PDB entry 2IWW | X-ray diffraction, 2.70 A resolution | chain A

== Chain A ==
Name: Outer membrane protein G
Source organism: Escherichia coli
Notes: fragment: transmembrane beta-barrel, residues 22-301
UniProt: P76045 (OMPG_ECOLI); residues 1-280 here correspond to UniProt positions 22-301 (UniProt number = residue number + 21)
Amino-acid sequence (281 residues; each row starts with the number of its first residue; numbering starts at 0):
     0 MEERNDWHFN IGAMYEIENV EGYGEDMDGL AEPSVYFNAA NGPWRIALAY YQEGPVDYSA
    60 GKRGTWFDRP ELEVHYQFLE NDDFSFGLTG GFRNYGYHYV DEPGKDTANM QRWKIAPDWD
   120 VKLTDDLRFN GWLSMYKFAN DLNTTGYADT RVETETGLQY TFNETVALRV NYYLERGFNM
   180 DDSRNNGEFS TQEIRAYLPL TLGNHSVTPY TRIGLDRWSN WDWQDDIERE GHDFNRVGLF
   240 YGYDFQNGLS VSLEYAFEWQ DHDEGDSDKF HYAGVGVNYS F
Unresolved in the structure: 0-3
Residues lining bound ligands: beta-D-glucopyranose (BGC): Lys113, Trp131, Ser133, Tyr135, Glu152
Reported in the primary citation:
  - conformationally variable residues: His231, His261
  - binding site for octyl beta-D-glucopyranoside: Trp131, Glu154, Arg168, Tyr196, Glu253
  - binding site for beta-D-glucopyranose: Trp131, Tyr135, Glu152

== Summary ==
Bound to chain A: beta-D-glucopyranose. From the paper: a binding site for octyl beta-D-glucopyranoside at
Trp131, Glu154 and Arg168 among others; a binding site for beta-D-glucopyranose at Trp131, Tyr135 and Glu152.
Chain A is Outer membrane protein G (Escherichia coli); the structure, Structure of the monomeric outer
membrane porin OmpG in the open and closed conformation, was determined by X-ray diffraction together with
2IWV from the same study.
